7X2E - chains A and B; structure by X-ray diffraction, 1.85 A resolution.

== Chain A ==
Molecule: Harmonin
Source organism: Homo sapiens
UniProt: Q9Y6N9 (USH1C_HUMAN); numbering as in UniProt (aligned over 193-370)
Sequence (178 residues; numbered 193 to 370; the number before each row is that of its first residue):
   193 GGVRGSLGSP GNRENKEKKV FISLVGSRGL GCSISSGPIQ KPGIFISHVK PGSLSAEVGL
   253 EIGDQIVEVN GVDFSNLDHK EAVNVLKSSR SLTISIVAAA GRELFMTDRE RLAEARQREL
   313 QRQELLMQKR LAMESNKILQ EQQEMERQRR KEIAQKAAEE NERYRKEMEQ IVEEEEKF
Disordered / not traced: 193-207

== Chain B ==
Molecule: Cadherin-related family member 2
UniProt: E9Q7P9 (CDHR2_MOUSE); numbering as in UniProt (aligned over 1291-1308)
Sequence (18 residues; row label = number of the first residue in the row):
  1291 QQKKNLSFTN PGLDTTDL
Disordered / not traced: 1291-1301

== Chain A / chain B interface ==
Contacting residue pairs - 25 pairs, chain A then chain B:
  Arg220(A) with Leu1308(B)
  Gly221(A) with Leu1308(B)
  Leu222(A) with Leu1308(B), hydrogen bond (backbone-backbone)
  Gly223(A) with Leu1308(B), hydrogen bond (backbone-backbone)
  Cys224(A) with Asp1307(B); Leu1308(B), hydrogen bond (backbone-backbone)
  Ser225(A) with Thr1305(B); Thr1306(B); Asp1307(B), hydrogen bond
  Ile226(A) with Asp1304(B); Thr1305(B); Thr1306(B), hydrogen bond (backbone-backbone)
  Ser227(A) with Leu1303(B); Asp1304(B); Thr1305(B), hydrogen bond
  Ser228(A) with Leu1303(B); Asp1304(B), hydrogen bond (backbone-backbone)
  Pro230(A) with Leu1303(B)
  Ser239(A) with Thr1305(B)
  His271(A) with Asp1304(B), hydrogen bond (side chain-backbone); Thr1305(B); Thr1306(B), hydrogen bond
  Val275(A) with Thr1306(B)
  Leu278(A) with Leu1308(B), hydrophobic
  Lys279(A) with Leu1308(B)
Also at the interface, not in a pair above, chain A (19 interface residues in all): Gly229, His240, Leu296, Phe297

== Summary ==
Chain A and chain B form an interface of 19 and 6 residues respectively; the contacts include 9 hydrogen
bonds. Polar contacts include Leu222(A)-Leu1308(B), Ser225(A)-Asp1307(B) and Ser227(A)-Thr1305(B).
Chain A is Harmonin (Homo sapiens) and chain B is Cadherin-related family member 2; the structure, Structure
of USH1C PDZ2 and coiled-coil in complex with CDHR2 C-terminal tail, was determined by X-ray diffraction.
